7U52 - chains A and J of the 10 polymer chains in the assembly; structure by electron microscopy, 3.40 A resolution.

# Chain A
Protein: Histone H3.2
Source organism: Homo sapiens
Reference sequence: Q71DI3 (H32_HUMAN); residues 1-135 here correspond to UniProt positions 2-136 (UniProt number = residue number + 1)
Amino-acid sequence (135 residues; numbered 1 to 135; the number before each row is that of its first residue):
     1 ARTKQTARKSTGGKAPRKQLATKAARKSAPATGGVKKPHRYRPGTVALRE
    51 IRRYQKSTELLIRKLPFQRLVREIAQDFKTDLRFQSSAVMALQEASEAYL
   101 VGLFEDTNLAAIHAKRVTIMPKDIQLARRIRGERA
Disordered / not traced: 1-37, 135
Sequence notes: engineered mutation Ala110 (Cys111 in Q71DI3)
Swiss-Prot annotation at these positions:
  - modified residue: Arg2 (Asymmetric dimethylarginine), Thr3 (Phosphothreonine), Lys4 (Allysine), Gln5 (5-glutamyl dopamine), Thr6 (Phosphothreonine), Arg8 (Citrulline), Lys9 (N6,N6,N6-trimethyllysine), Ser10 (ADP-ribosylserine), Thr11 (Phosphothreonine), Lys14 (N6-(2-hydroxyisobutyryl)lysine), Arg17 (Asymmetric dimethylarginine), Lys18 (N6-(2-hydroxyisobutyryl)lysine), Lys23 (N6-(2-hydroxyisobutyryl)lysine), Arg26 (Citrulline), Lys27 (N6,N6,N6-trimethyllysine), Ser28 (ADP-ribosylserine), Lys36 (N6,N6,N6-trimethyllysine), Lys37 (N6-methyllysine), Tyr41 (Phosphotyrosine), Lys56 (N6,N6,N6-trimethyllysine) and 8 more in UniProt
  - lipidation: Lys18 (N6-decanoyllysine)

# Chain J
Molecule: 147-nt DNA strand
Sequence (147 nucleotides; numbered 1 to 147; the number before each row is that of its first residue):
     1 ATCGGATGTATATATCTGACACGTGCCTGGAGACTAGGGAGTAATCCCCT
    51 TGGCGGTTAAAACGCGGGGGACAGCGCGTACGTGCGTTTAAGCGGTGCTA
   101 GAGCTGTCTACGACCAATTGAGCGGCCTCGGCACCGGGATTCTCGAT
Disordered / not traced: 1, 147

# How chain A and chain J interact
Contacting residue pairs (23; chain A residue first):
  His39(A) with DT7(J), salt bridge to the phosphate
  Arg40(A) with DG82(J), base contact; DT83(J), hydrogen bond to the base; DG84(J), salt bridge to the phosphate
  Tyr41(A) with DT7(J), sugar contact; DT83(J), phosphate contact; DG84(J), hydrogen bond to the phosphate
  Arg42(A) with DT83(J), phosphate contact
  Pro43(A) with DT83(J), phosphate contact
  Gly44(A) with DT83(J), phosphate contact
  Val46(A) with DG82(J), phosphate contact; DT83(J), phosphate contact
  Arg49(A) with DG8(J), phosphate contact; DT9(J), phosphate contact
  Arg63(A) with DA91(J), phosphate contact; DG92(J), phosphate contact
  Lys64(A) with DG92(J), hydrogen bond to the phosphate
  Leu65(A) with DG92(J), hydrogen bond to the phosphate
  Pro66(A) with DA91(J), phosphate contact
  Arg69(A) with DA91(J), salt bridge to the phosphate
  Arg83(A) with DA100(J), hydrogen bond to the sugar; DG101(J), sugar contact
  Lys115(A) with DC72(J), salt bridge to the phosphate
Also at the interface, not in a pair above, chain A (16 interface residues in all): Lys56
Also at the interface, not in a pair above, chain J (12 interface residues in all): DA10

# Overview
The interface between chain A and chain J involves 16 residues on one side and 12 on the other, with 5
hydrogen bonds and 4 salt bridges. Polar pairs include Arg40(A)-DT83(J), Arg83(A)-DA100(J) and
Tyr41(A)-DG84(J).
Here chain A is Histone H3.2 (Homo sapiens) and chain J is a 147-nt DNA strand. Entry 7U52 (nucleosome core
particle with AP-site at SHL-6.5) was determined by electron microscopy (same publication as 7U50, 7U51 and
7U53).
